Entry 4OUC (X-ray diffraction, 1.90 A resolution); this record covers chains A and B.

# Chain A
Protein: Serine/threonine-protein kinase haspin
Organism: Homo sapiens
Notes: EC 2.7.11.1
UniProt: Q8TF76 (HASP_HUMAN); residues 465-798 here = UniProt positions 465-798
Amino-acid sequence (357 residues; each row starts with the number of its first residue):
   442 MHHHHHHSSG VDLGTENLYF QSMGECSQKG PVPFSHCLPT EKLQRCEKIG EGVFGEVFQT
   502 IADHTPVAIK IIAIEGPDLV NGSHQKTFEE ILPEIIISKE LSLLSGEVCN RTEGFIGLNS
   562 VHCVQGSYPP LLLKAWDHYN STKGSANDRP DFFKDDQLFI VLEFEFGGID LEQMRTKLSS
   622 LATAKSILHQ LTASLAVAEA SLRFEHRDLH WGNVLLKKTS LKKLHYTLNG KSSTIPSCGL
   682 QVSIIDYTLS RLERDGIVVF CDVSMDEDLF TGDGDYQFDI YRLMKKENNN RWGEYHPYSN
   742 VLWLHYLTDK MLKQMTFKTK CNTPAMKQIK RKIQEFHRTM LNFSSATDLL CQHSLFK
Unresolved in the structure: 442-469
Differences from the reference sequence: expression tag (442-464)
Curated features (UniProtKB/Swiss-Prot):
  - active site: Asp649 (Proton acceptor)
  - binding site (ATP): Ile490 to Val498, Lys511, Glu606 to Asp611, Asp649 to Asn654, Asp687 to Thr689
  - mutagenesis: Glu492 (E492A: Markedly reduced affinity for histone H3 and reduced histone H3 phosphorylation), Lys511 (K511A: Strongly reduced enzyme activity), His651 (H651A: Strongly reduced enzyme activity, markedly reduced affinity for histone H3), Asp707 (D707L: Markedly reduced affinity for histone H3 and reduced histone H3 phosphorylation), Asp709 (D709N: Markedly reduced affinity for histone H3 and reduced histone H3 phosphorylation), Gly713 (G713F: Markedly reduced affinity for histone H3 and reduced histone H3 phosphorylation), Asp716 (D716L: Markedly reduced histone H3 phosphorylation)
Bound ions: Na+: Glu554, Phe556, Ser684
Ligand contacts: 5-iodotubercidin (5ID; (2R,3R,4S,5R)-2-(4-amino-5-iodo-7H-pyrrolo[2,3-d]pyrimidin-7-yl)-5-(hydroxymethyl)tetrahydrofuran-3,4-diol): Ile490, Gly491, Glu492, Phe495, Val498, Ala509, Ile557, Phe605, Glu606, Phe607, Gly608, Gly609, Asp611, Gln614, Gly653, Asn654, Leu656, Ile686
From the paper describing this entry:
  - specificity-determining residues: Asp707 (proposed by the authors, not directly observed)

# Chain B
Protein: Histone H3.2
Notes: fragment: histone H3 tail
UniProt: Q71DI3 (H32_HUMAN); residues 1-12 here correspond to UniProt positions 2-13 (UniProt number = residue number + 1)
Amino-acid sequence (12 residues; row label = number of the first residue in the row):
     1 ARTKQTARKS TY
Unresolved in the structure: 8-12
Differences from the reference sequence: conflict Tyr12 (Gly13 in Q71DI3)
Curated features (UniProtKB/Swiss-Prot):
  - modified residue: Arg2 (Asymmetric dimethylarginine), Thr3 (Phosphothreonine), Lys4 (Allysine), Gln5 (5-glutamyl dopamine), Thr6 (Phosphothreonine), Arg8 (Citrulline), Lys9 (N6,N6,N6-trimethyllysine), Ser10 (ADP-ribosylserine), Thr11 (Phosphothreonine)
From the paper describing this entry:
  - post-translational modification sites: Thr3, Lys4 (citing earlier work)

# Chain A / chain B interface
Residue-residue contacts - 24 pairs, chain A then chain B:
  Glu492(A) - Arg2(B)  salt bridge
  Gly493(A) - Arg2(B)
  Val494(A) - Arg2(B)
  Ala587(A) - Arg2(B)
  Ala587(A) - Thr6(B)
  Ala587(A) - Ala7(B)
  Asn588(A) - Arg2(B)  hydrogen bond
  Glu613(A) - Ala1(B)  hydrogen bond (side chain-backbone)
  Asp649(A) - Thr3(B)  hydrogen bond
  His651(A) - Ala1(B)
  His651(A) - Thr3(B)
  Trp652(A) - Ala1(B)
  Gly653(A) - Ala1(B)
  Asp707(A) - Lys4(B)  salt bridge
  Asp709(A) - Lys4(B)  salt bridge
  Leu710(A) - Thr3(B)
  Leu710(A) - Lys4(B)
  Gly713(A) - Gln5(B)
  Asp714(A) - Gln5(B)  hydrogen bond (backbone-side chain)
  Gln718(A) - Arg2(B)  hydrogen bond (side chain-backbone)
  Gln718(A) - Thr3(B)  hydrogen bond (side chain-backbone)
  Phe719(A) - Thr3(B)
  Phe719(A) - Gln5(B)
  Tyr722(A) - Thr3(B)  hydrogen bond (side chain-backbone)
Other interface residues (no listed pair), chain A (22 interface residues in all): Asn522, Ser586, Leu690, Thr712
From the paper, about this interface:
  - pairs named by the authors: Asp707(A)-Lys4(B), Asp709(A)-Lys4(B)
  - interface residues, chain B: Ala1(B), Arg2(B), Thr3(B), Lys4(B)

# In short
22 residues of chain A and 7 residues of chain B are in contact; the contacts include 7 hydrogen bonds and 3
salt bridges. Polar pairs include Glu492(A)-Arg2(B), Asp707(A)-Lys4(B) and Asp709(A)-Lys4(B). The authors
report contacts between Asp707(A) and Lys4(B) and Asp709(A) and Lys4(B). From the paper: interface residues
Ala1(B), Arg2(B) and Thr3(B) among others; the specificity determinant Asp707(A).
Chain A is Serine/threonine-protein kinase haspin (Homo sapiens) and chain B is Histone H3.2; the structure,
Structure of human haspin in complex with histone H3 substrate, was determined by X-ray diffraction.
